Entry 4I8H (X-ray diffraction, 0.75 A resolution); this record covers chain A.

# Chain A
Molecule: Cationic trypsin
Source organism: Bos taurus
Notes: EC 3.4.21.4
UniProtKB: P00760 (TRY1_BOVIN); residues 16-238 here correspond to UniProt positions 24-246 (UniProt number = residue number + 8)
Sequence (223 residues; row label = number of the first residue in the row; note: 10 numbers in that range are skipped by the numbering (no residue carries them; nothing is unmodelled there)):
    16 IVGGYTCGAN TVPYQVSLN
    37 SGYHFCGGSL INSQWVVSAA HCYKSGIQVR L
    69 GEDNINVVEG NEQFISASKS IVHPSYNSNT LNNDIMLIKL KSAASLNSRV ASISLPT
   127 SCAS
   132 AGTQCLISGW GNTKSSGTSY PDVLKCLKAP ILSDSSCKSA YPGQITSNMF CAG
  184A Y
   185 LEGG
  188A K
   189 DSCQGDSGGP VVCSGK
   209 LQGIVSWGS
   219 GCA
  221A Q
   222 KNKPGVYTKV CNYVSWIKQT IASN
Cystine bridges: Cys22-Cys157, Cys42-Cys58, Cys128-Cys232, Cys136-Cys201, Cys168-Cys182, Cys191-Cys220
Metal / ion sites: Ca2+: Glu70, Asn72, Val75, Glu80
Residues lining bound ligands: benzamidine (BEN): Asp189, Ser190, Cys191, Gln192, Ser195, Val213, Ser214, Trp215, Gly216, Gly219, Cys220, Gly226, Val227, Tyr228
From the paper describing this entry:
  - Ca2+ coordination: Glu70, Asn72, Val75, Glu80
  - contacts within the chain: Ser32-His40 (hydrogen bond), His40-Gly193 (hydrogen bond)

# Overview
Chain A binds benzamidine. The Ca2+ site is built by Glu70, Asn72, Val75 and Glu80. From the paper: Ca2+
coordination by Glu70, Asn72 and Val75 among others; contacts within the chain involving Ser32, His40 and
Gly193.
Chain A is Cationic trypsin (Bos taurus); the structure, Bovine trypsin at 0.75 resolution, was determined by
X-ray diffraction (same publication as 4I8G, 4I8J, 4I8K and 4I8L).
